PDB entry 8SI1 | X-ray diffraction, 3.20 A resolution | chains H and E of the 3 polymer chains in the assembly

== Chain H ==
Molecule: 16A8 Heavy Chain
From: Homo sapiens
Chain sequence (224 residues; row label = number of the first residue in the row):
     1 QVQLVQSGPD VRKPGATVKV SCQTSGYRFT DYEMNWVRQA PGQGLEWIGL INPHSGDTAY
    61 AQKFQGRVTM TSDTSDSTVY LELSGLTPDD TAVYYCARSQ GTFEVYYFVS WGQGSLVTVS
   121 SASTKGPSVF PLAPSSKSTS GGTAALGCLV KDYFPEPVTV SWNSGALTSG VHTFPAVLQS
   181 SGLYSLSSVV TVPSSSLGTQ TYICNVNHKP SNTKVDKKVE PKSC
Unresolved in the structure: 138-139, 222-224
Disulfides: C22-C96, C148-C204

== Chain E ==
Molecule: Conglutin
From: Arachis hypogaea
UniProt: Q647G9 (CONG_ARAHY); residues 2-113 here correspond to UniProt positions 34-145 (UniProt number = residue number + 32)
Chain sequence (122 residues; row label = number of the first residue in the row):
     1 MSCERQVDRV NLKPCEQHIM QRIMGEQEQY DSYDIRSTRS SDQQQRCCDE LNEMENTQGC
    61 MCEALQQIME NQCDRLQDRQ MVQQFKRELM SLPQQCNFRA PQRCDLDVSG GRCSGSHHHH
   121 HH
Unresolved in the structure: 1, 24-43, 77-78, 112-122
Disulfides: C3-C60, C15-C47, C48-C96, C62-C104
Construct notes: initiating methionine (1); conflict G59 (Arg91 in Q647G9), S91 (Asn123 in Q647G9); expression tag (114-122)

== Interface between chain H and chain E ==
Contacting residue pairs (23):
  D31(H) - R99(E)  salt bridge
  Y32(H) - Q102(E)
  E33(H) - Q102(E)  hydrogen bond (backbone-side chain)
  E33(H) - R103(E)  salt bridge
  L50(H) - R103(E)
  H54(H) - T57(E)  hydrogen bond (side chain-backbone)
  H54(H) - Q58(E)  hydrogen bond
  S99(H) - Q102(E)  hydrogen bond
  G101(H) - Q102(E)  hydrogen bond (backbone-side chain)
  T102(H) - P101(E)
  T102(H) - Q102(E)
  F103(H) - L65(E)  hydrophobic
  F103(H) - M90(E)  hydrophobic
  F103(H) - A100(E)  hydrophobic
  F103(H) - P101(E)  hydrogen bond (backbone-backbone)
  F103(H) - Q102(E)  hydrogen bond (backbone-backbone)
  F103(H) - R103(E)
  F103(H) - C104(E)  hydrogen bond (backbone-backbone)
  E104(H) - C104(E)  hydrogen bond (backbone-backbone)
  E104(H) - D105(E)
  V105(H) - Q102(E)
  Y106(H) - Q102(E)
  Y106(H) - R103(E)
Interface residues without a listed pair, chain H (15 interface residues in all): D57, A59, Q100
Interface residues without a listed pair, chain E (12 interface residues in all): L106

== Summary ==
Chain H and chain E form an interface of 15 and 12 residues respectively, with 9 hydrogen bonds and 2 salt
bridges. Polar contacts include D31(H)-R99(E), E33(H)-R103(E) and E33(H)-Q102(E).
Here chain H is 16A8 Heavy Chain (Homo sapiens) and chain E is Conglutin (Arachis hypogaea). Entry 8SI1 (Ara h
6 16A8 complex) was determined by X-ray diffraction (same publication as 8SJ4).
